Entry 5L4K (electron microscopy, 3.90 A resolution); this record covers chains S and U of the 12 polymer chains in the assembly.

# Chain S
Name: 26S proteasome non-ATPase regulatory subunit 3
Source organism: Homo sapiens
Reference sequence: O43242 (PSMD3_HUMAN); residue numbers follow UniProt; this construct covers 1-534
Chain sequence (534 residues; numbered 1 to 534; the number before each row is that of its first residue):
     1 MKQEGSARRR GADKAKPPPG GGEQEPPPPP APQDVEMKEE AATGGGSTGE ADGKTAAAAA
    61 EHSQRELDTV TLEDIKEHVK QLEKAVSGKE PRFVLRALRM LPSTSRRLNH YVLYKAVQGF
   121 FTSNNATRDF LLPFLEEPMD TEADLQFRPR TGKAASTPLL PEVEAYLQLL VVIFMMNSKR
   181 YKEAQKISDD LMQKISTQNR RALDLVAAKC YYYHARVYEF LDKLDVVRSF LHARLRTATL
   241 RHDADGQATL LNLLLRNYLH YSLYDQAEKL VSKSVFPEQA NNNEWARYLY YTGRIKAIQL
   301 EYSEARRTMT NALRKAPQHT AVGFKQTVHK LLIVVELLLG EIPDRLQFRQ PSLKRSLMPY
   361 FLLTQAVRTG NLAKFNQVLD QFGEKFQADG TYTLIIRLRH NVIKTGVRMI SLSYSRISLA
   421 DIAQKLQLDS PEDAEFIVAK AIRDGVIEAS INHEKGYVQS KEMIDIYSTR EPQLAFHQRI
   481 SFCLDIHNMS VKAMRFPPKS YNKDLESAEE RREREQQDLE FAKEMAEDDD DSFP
Disordered / not traced: 1-43
Curated features (UniProtKB/Swiss-Prot):
  - modified residue (Phosphoserine): S418, S430
  - cross-link: K38 (Glycyl lysine isopeptide (Lys-Gly) (interchain with G-Cter in SUMO1))

# Chain U
Name: 26S proteasome non-ATPase regulatory subunit 7
Source organism: Homo sapiens
Reference sequence: P51665 (PSMD7_HUMAN); numbering as in UniProt (aligned over 1-324)
Chain sequence (324 residues; row label = number of the first residue in the row):
     1 MPELAVQKVV VHPLVLLSVV DHFNRIGKVG NQKRVVGVLL GSWQKKVLDV SNSFAVPFDE
    61 DDKDDSVWFL DHDYLENMYG MFKKVNARER IVGWYHTGPK LHKNDIAINE LMKRYCPNSV
   121 LVIIDVKPKD LGLPTEAYIS VEEVHDDGTP TSKTFEHVTS EIGAEEAEEV GVEHLLRDIK
   181 DTTVGTLSQR ITNQVHGLKG LNSKLLDIRS YLEKVATGKL PINHQIIYQL QDVFNLLPDV
   241 SLQEFVKAFY LKTNDQMVVV YLASLIRSVV ALHNLINNKI ANRDAEKKEG QEKEESKKDR
   301 KEDKEKDKDK EKSDVKKEEK KEKK
Disordered / not traced: 293-324
Curated features (UniProtKB/Swiss-Prot):
  - modified residue (N6-acetyllysine): K204, K214, K316, K317
  - cross-link: K180 (Glycyl lysine isopeptide (Lys-Gly) (interchain with G-Cter in ubiquitin))

# How chain S and chain U interact
Residue-residue contacts (31; chain S residue first):
  D465(S) - K247(U)  salt bridge
  Y467(S) - L251(U)  hydrophobic
  Y467(S) - N254(U)
  S468(S) - Y250(U)
  T469(S) - Y250(U)
  R470(S) - Y250(U)  hydrogen bond
  P472(S) - N254(U)
  Q473(S) - T253(U)
  Q473(S) - M257(U)
  F476(S) - M257(U)  hydrophobic
  F476(S) - V258(U)  hydrophobic
  R479(S) - Y261(U)
  I480(S) - Y261(U)  hydrophobic
  I480(S) - S264(U)
  C483(S) - S264(U)  hydrogen bond (side chain-backbone)
  C483(S) - L265(U)  hydrophobic
  C483(S) - S268(U)
  L484(S) - R267(U)
  I486(S) - S268(U)
  H487(S) - R267(U)  hydrogen bond
  H487(S) - A271(U)
  S490(S) - L275(U)
  M494(S) - L275(U)  hydrophobic
  M494(S) - N278(U)
  P497(S) - N278(U)
  P498(S) - N278(U)
  S500(S) - N282(U)  hydrogen bond
  Y501(S) - N278(U)
  Y501(S) - A281(U)  hydrogen bond (side chain-backbone)
  Y501(S) - N282(U)  hydrogen bond (side chain-backbone)
  Y501(S) - A285(U)  hydrophobic
Also at the interface, not in a pair above, chain U (22 interface residues in all): V260, L272, N274, K279

# Summary
20 residues of chain S face 22 of chain U across their interface; the contacts include 6 hydrogen bonds and 1
salt bridge. Among the polar pairs are D465(S)-K247(U), R470(S)-Y250(U) and C483(S)-S264(U).
Chain S is 26S proteasome non-ATPase regulatory subunit 3 and chain U is 26S proteasome non-ATPase regulatory
subunit 7, both from Homo sapiens; the structure, The human 26S proteasome lid, was determined by electron
microscopy.
